Entry 1JLE (X-ray diffraction, 2.80 A resolution); this record covers chains A and B.

== Chain A ==
Name: HIV-1 RT, a-chain
Source organism: HIV-1 M:B_HXB2R
Notes: EC 2.7.7.49; fragment: p66
UniProtKB: P04585 (POL_HV1H2); residues 1-560 here correspond to UniProt positions 587-1146 (UniProt number = residue number + 586)
Chain sequence (560 residues; numbered 1 to 560; the number before each row is that of its first residue):
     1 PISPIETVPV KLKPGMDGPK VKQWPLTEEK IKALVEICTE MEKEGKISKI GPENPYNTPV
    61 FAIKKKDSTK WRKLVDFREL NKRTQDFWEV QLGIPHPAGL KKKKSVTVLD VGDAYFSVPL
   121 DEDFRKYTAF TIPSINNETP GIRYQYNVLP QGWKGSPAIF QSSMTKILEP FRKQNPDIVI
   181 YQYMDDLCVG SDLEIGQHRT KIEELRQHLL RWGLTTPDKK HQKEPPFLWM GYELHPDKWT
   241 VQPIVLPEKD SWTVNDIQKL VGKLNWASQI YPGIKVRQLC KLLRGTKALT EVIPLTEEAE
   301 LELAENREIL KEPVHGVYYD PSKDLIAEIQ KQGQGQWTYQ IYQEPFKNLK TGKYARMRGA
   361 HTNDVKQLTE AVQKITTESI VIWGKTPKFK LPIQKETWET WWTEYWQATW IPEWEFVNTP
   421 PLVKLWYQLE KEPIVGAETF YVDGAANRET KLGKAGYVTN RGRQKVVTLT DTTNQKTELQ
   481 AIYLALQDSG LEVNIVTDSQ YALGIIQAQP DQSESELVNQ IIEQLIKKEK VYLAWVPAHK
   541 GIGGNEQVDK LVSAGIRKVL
Not modelled in the structure: 20-22, 51-53, 62-72, 218-219, 446, 449-451, 550-560
Sequence notes: engineered mutation Cys-188 (Tyr343 in P04585); modified residue (280)
Modified residues: Cys-188 (3-sulfinoalanine; CSD); Cys-280 (3-sulfinoalanine; CSD)
Swiss-Prot annotation at these positions:
  - binding site (Mg(2+)): Asp-186
  - site: Trp-402 (Essential for RT p66/p51 heterodimerization)

== Chain B ==
Name: HIV-1 RT, B-chain
Source organism: HIV-1 M:B_HXB2R
Notes: EC 2.7.7.49; fragment: p51
UniProtKB: P04585 (POL_HV1H2); residues 1-440 here correspond to UniProt positions 587-1026 (UniProt number = residue number + 586)
Chain sequence (440 residues; numbered 1 to 440; the number before each row is that of its first residue):
     1 PISPIETVPV KLKPGMDGPK VKQWPLTEEK IKALVEICTE MEKEGKISKI GPENPYNTPV
    61 FAIKKKDSTK WRKLVDFREL NKRTQDFWEV QLGIPHPAGL KKKKSVTVLD VGDAYFSVPL
   121 DEDFRKYTAF TIPSINNETP GIRYQYNVLP QGWKGSPAIF QSSMTKILEP FRKQNPDIVI
   181 YQYMDDLCVG SDLEIGQHRT KIEELRQHLL RWGLTTPDKK HQKEPPFLWM GYELHPDKWT
   241 VQPIVLPEKD SWTVNDIQKL VGKLNWASQI YPGIKVRQLC KLLRGTKALT EVIPLTEEAE
   301 LELAENREIL KEPVHGVYYD PSKDLIAEIQ KQGQGQWTYQ IYQEPFKNLK TGKYARMRGA
   361 HTNDVKQLTE AVQKITTESI VIWGKTPKFK LPIQKETWET WWTEYWQATW IPEWEFVNTP
   421 PLVKLWYQLE KEPIVGAETF
Not modelled in the structure: 1-3, 88-90, 213-232, 435-440
Sequence notes: engineered mutation Cys-188 (Tyr343 in P04585)
Swiss-Prot annotation at these positions:
  - binding site (Mg(2+)): Asp-186
  - site: Trp-402 (Essential for RT p66/p51 heterodimerization)

== How chain A and chain B interact ==
Contacting residue pairs (101):
  Val-8(A) / Glu-53(B)
  Pro-9(A) / Glu-53(B)
  Gln-85(A) / Glu-53(B)  hydrogen bond (side chain-backbone)
  Asp-86(A) / Pro-55(B)
  Phe-87(A) / Pro-52(B)
  Phe-87(A) / Pro-55(B)
  Trp-88(A) / Pro-52(B)  hydrogen bond (backbone-backbone)
  Trp-88(A) / Asn-54(B)
  Trp-88(A) / Pro-55(B)
  Trp-88(A) / Tyr-56(B)
  Trp-88(A) / Asn-57(B)
  Trp-88(A) / Thr-131(B)
  Trp-88(A) / Arg-143(B)
  Gln-91(A) / Asn-137(B)
  Gly-93(A) / Asn-137(B)  hydrogen bond (backbone-side chain)
  Ile-94(A) / Asn-137(B)
  Pro-95(A) / Asn-136(B)
  Pro-95(A) / Asn-137(B)
  His-96(A) / Asn-136(B)  hydrogen bond (backbone-side chain)
  Gly-99(A) / Asn-136(B)
  Lys-101(A) / Glu-138(B)  salt bridge
  Ser-162(A) / Pro-52(B)
  Arg-172(A) / Thr-139(B)
  Ile-180(A) / Glu-138(B)
  Tyr-181(A) / Glu-138(B)
  Gln-182(A) / Glu-138(B)  hydrogen bond (backbone-backbone)
  Gln-182(A) / Thr-139(B)
  Gln-182(A) / Pro-140(B)
  Lys-366(A) / Gln-394(B)
  Glu-370(A) / Gln-394(B)
  Gln-373(A) / Glu-396(B)
  Gln-373(A) / Thr-400(B)
  Thr-376(A) / Trp-401(B)
  Thr-377(A) / Thr-400(B)
  Ile-380(A) / Pro-25(B)  hydrophobic
  Ile-380(A) / Leu-26(B)
  Val-381(A) / Ile-135(B)
  Val-381(A) / Asn-136(B)  hydrogen bond (backbone-backbone)
  Ile-382(A) / Ile-135(B)
  Ile-382(A) / Asn-136(B)
  Trp-383(A) / Ile-135(B)
  Gly-384(A) / Thr-27(B)
  Gly-384(A) / Glu-28(B)  hydrogen bond (backbone-backbone)
  Gly-384(A) / Ile-135(B)
  Trp-402(A) / Lys-331(B)  hydrogen bond (backbone-side chain)
  Trp-402(A) / His-361(B)
  Trp-402(A) / Thr-362(B)
  Trp-402(A) / Asp-364(B)
  Thr-403(A) / Gly-333(B)
  Thr-403(A) / Gln-334(B)
  Tyr-405(A) / Lys-331(B)  hydrogen bond (backbone-side chain)
  Trp-406(A) / Lys-331(B)
  Trp-406(A) / Val-417(B)
  Trp-406(A) / Asn-418(B)
  Trp-406(A) / Thr-419(B)
  Gln-407(A) / Lys-331(B)  hydrogen bond (backbone-side chain)
  Gln-407(A) / Asp-364(B)
  Gln-407(A) / Pro-392(B)
  Gln-407(A) / Ile-393(B)
  Gln-407(A) / Gln-394(B)
  Ala-408(A) / Trp-337(B)  hydrophobic
  Ala-408(A) / Asp-364(B)
  Ala-408(A) / Pro-392(B)  hydrogen bond (backbone-backbone)
  Ala-408(A) / Ile-393(B)
  Thr-409(A) / Asp-364(B)  hydrogen bond (backbone-side chain)
  Trp-410(A) / Thr-362(B)  hydrogen bond (side chain-backbone)
  Trp-410(A) / Asn-363(B)
  Trp-410(A) / Val-365(B)  hydrophobic
  Trp-410(A) / Trp-401(B)
  Trp-410(A) / Tyr-405(B)
  Pro-412(A) / Trp-401(B)  hydrophobic
  Glu-432(A) / Lys-259(B)  salt bridge
  Pro-433(A) / Asn-255(B)
  Pro-433(A) / Thr-290(B)
  Ile-434(A) / Thr-290(B)
  Val-435(A) / Thr-290(B)
  Thr-439(A) / Lys-287(B)
  Thr-439(A) / Ala-288(B)
  Thr-439(A) / Leu-289(B)
  Tyr-441(A) / Val-254(B)
  Tyr-441(A) / Gln-258(B)
  Tyr-441(A) / Lys-287(B)  hydrogen bond (side chain-backbone)
  Tyr-441(A) / Leu-289(B)
  Thr-459(A) / Thr-286(B)  hydrogen bond (backbone-side chain)
  Asn-460(A) / Thr-286(B)
  Asn-460(A) / Lys-287(B)
  Asn-460(A) / Ala-288(B)
  Val-496(A) / Leu-289(B)  hydrophobic
  Leu-503(A) / Pro-421(B)  hydrophobic
  Tyr-532(A) / Asn-255(B)  hydrogen bond
  Tyr-532(A) / Leu-289(B)  hydrophobic
  Ala-534(A) / Asn-255(B)
  Trp-535(A) / Leu-422(B)  hydrophobic
  Val-536(A) / Gln-258(B)
  Pro-537(A) / Asn-265(B)
  Lys-540(A) / Asn-265(B)
  Gly-541(A) / Cys-280(B)
  Gly-543(A) / Leu-283(B)  hydrogen bond (backbone-backbone)
  Gly-543(A) / Arg-284(B)
  Glu-546(A) / Arg-284(B)  salt bridge
  Gln-547(A) / Arg-284(B)
Other interface residues (no listed pair), chain A (71 interface residues in all): Leu-100, Ala-158, Ile-159, Gln-161, Thr-165, Val-179, Glu-399, Glu-404, Val-458, Asn-494, Gly-504, Gln-507, Ile-542, Gly-544
Other interface residues (no listed pair), chain B (58 interface residues in all): Val-21, Val-261, Gly-262, Gly-285, Leu-368, Thr-397

== In short ==
71 residues of chain A face 58 of chain B across their interface; the contacts include 17 hydrogen bonds and 3
salt bridges. Among the polar pairs are Lys-101(A)/Glu-138(B), Glu-432(A)/Lys-259(B) and
Glu-546(A)/Arg-284(B).
Chain A is HIV-1 RT, a-chain and chain B is HIV-1 RT, B-chain, both from HIV-1 M:B_HXB2R; the structure,
Crystal structure of Y188C mutant HIV-1 reverse transcriptase, was determined by X-ray diffraction, deposited
together with 1JKH, 1JLA, 1JLB, 1JLC, 1JLF and 1JLG.
